PDB entry 5TYV | X-ray diffraction, 1.93 A resolution | chains A and P of the 4 polymer chains in the assembly

# Chain A
Name: DNA-directed DNA/RNA polymerase mu
Source organism: Homo sapiens
Notes: EC 2.7.7.7
Reference sequence: Q9NP87 (DPOLM_HUMAN); residue numbers follow UniProt; this construct covers 132-397, 410-494
Chain sequence (356 residues; each row starts with the number of its first residue; note: 12 numbers in that range are skipped by the numbering (no residue carries them; nothing is unmodelled there)):
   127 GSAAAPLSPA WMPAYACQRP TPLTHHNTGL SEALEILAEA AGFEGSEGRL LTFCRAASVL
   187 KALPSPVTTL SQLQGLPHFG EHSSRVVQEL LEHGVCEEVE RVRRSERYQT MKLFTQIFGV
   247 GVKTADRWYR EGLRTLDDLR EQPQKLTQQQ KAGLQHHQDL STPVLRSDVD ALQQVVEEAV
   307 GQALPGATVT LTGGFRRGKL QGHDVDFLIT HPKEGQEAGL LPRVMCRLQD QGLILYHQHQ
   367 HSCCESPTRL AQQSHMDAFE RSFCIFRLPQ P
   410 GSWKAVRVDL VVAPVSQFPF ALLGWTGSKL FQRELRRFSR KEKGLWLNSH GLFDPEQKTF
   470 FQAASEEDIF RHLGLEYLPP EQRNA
Unresolved in the structure: 127-136, 365-383
Construct notes: expression tag (127-131); conflict Gly-410 (Pro in Q9NP87)
Bound ions: Mn2+ site 1: His-208 (shared with 1 residue of chain D); Mn2+ site 2: Glu-218, His-219; Na+: Thr-241, Ile-243, Val-246 (shared with DT3(P) of chain P); Mn2+ site 3: Asp-330, Asp-332 (together with dTTP, pyrophosphate) (shared with DT5(P) of chain P); Mn2+ site 4: Asp-330, Asp-332, Asp-418 (together with dTTP) (shared with DA4(P), DT5(P) of chain P); Mn2+ site 5: Glu-386, His-459
Residues lining bound ligands: pyrophosphate / dTTP: Gly-319, Gly-320, Arg-323, Lys-325, Gly-328, His-329, Asp-330, Asp-332, Gly-433, Trp-434, Thr-435, Gly-436, Ser-437, Lys-438, Gln-441
Swiss-Prot annotation at these positions:
  - region: Arg-323 to Asp-332 (Involved in ssDNA binding)
  - binding site (Mg(2+)): Asp-330, Asp-332, Asp-418
  - site: Gly-433 (Responsible for the low discrimination between dNTP and rNTP)
From the paper describing this entry:
  - conformationally variable residues (side-chain flip): His-329

# Chain P
Molecule: 5-nt DNA strand
Sequence (5 nucleotides; numbered 1 to 5; the number before each row is that of its first residue):
     1 CGTAT
Bound ions: Na+: DT3 (shared with Thr-241(A), Ile-243(A), Val-246(A) of chain A); Mn2+ site 1: DA4, DT5 (together with dTTP) (shared with Asp-330(A), Asp-332(A), Asp-418(A) of chain A); Mn2+ site 2: DT5 (together with dTTP, pyrophosphate) (shared with Asp-330(A), Asp-332(A) of chain A)

# Chain A / chain P interface
Pairs across the interface (30; chain A residue first):
  Ile-243(A) / DT3(P)  phosphate contact
  Phe-244(A) / DT3(P)  phosphate contact
  Gly-245(A) / DG2(P)  phosphate contact
  Gly-245(A) / DT3(P)  hydrogen bond to the phosphate
  Val-246(A) / DG2(P)  hydrogen bond to the phosphate
  Val-246(A) / DT3(P)  hydrogen bond to the phosphate
  Gly-247(A) / DG2(P)  hydrogen bond to the phosphate
  Gly-247(A) / DT3(P)  phosphate contact
  Lys-249(A) / DC1(P)  phosphate contact
  Lys-249(A) / DG2(P)  phosphate contact
  Thr-250(A) / DC1(P)  hydrogen bond to the phosphate
  Thr-250(A) / DG2(P)  hydrogen bond to the phosphate
  Gln-275(A) / DG2(P)  sugar contact
  Arg-323(A) / DT5(P)  hydrogen bond to the phosphate
  His-329(A) / DA4(P)  salt bridge to the phosphate
  Asp-330(A) / DT5(P)  phosphate contact
  Asp-332(A) / DA4(P)  phosphate contact
  Asp-332(A) / DT5(P)  phosphate contact
  Phe-389(A) / DT3(P)  sugar contact
  Phe-389(A) / DA4(P)  sugar contact
  Arg-416(A) / DT3(P)  phosphate contact
  Arg-416(A) / DA4(P)  salt bridge to the phosphate
  Asp-418(A) / DA4(P)  sugar contact
  Gly-433(A) / DT5(P)  sugar contact
  Trp-434(A) / DA4(P)  phosphate contact
  Trp-434(A) / DT5(P)  sugar contact
  Thr-435(A) / DT5(P)  phosphate contact
  Gly-436(A) / DT5(P)  hydrogen bond to the phosphate
  Ser-437(A) / DT5(P)  sugar contact
  Lys-438(A) / DT5(P)  base contact
Also at the interface, not in a pair above, chain A (25 interface residues in all): Val-248, Gly-319, Arg-387, Gln-441

# In short
Chain A and chain P form an interface of 25 and 5 residues respectively; the contacts include 8 hydrogen bonds
and 2 salt bridges. Among the polar pairs are Gly-245(A)/DT3(P), Val-246(A)/DG2(P) and Val-246(A)/DT3(P).
Bound to chain A: pyrophosphate / dTTP. Curated annotation (UniProt) lists 3 Mg2+-binding residues on chain A.
The paper reports conformational variability at His-329(A).
Here chain A is DNA-directed DNA/RNA polymerase mu (Homo sapiens) and chain P is a 5-nt DNA strand. Entry 5TYV
(DNA Polymerase Mu Reactant Complex, Mn2+ (7.5 min)) was determined by X-ray diffraction, deposited together
with 5TXX, 5TXZ, 5TYB, 5TYC, 5TYD, 5TYE and 7 further entries.
